PDB entry 9FFN | electron microscopy, 3.10 A resolution | chains D and C of the 6 polymer chains in the assembly

== Chain D ==
Name: Gamma-aminobutyric acid receptor subunit alpha-1
Source organism: Homo sapiens
Reference sequence: P14867 (GBRA1_HUMAN); residues 5-429 here correspond to UniProt positions 32-456 (UniProt number = residue number + 27)
Chain sequence (411 residues; row label = number of the first residue in the row; note: 71 numbers in that range are skipped by the numbering (no residue carries them; nothing is unmodelled there); numbers below 1 keep their minus sign (Met-52 is residue -52)):
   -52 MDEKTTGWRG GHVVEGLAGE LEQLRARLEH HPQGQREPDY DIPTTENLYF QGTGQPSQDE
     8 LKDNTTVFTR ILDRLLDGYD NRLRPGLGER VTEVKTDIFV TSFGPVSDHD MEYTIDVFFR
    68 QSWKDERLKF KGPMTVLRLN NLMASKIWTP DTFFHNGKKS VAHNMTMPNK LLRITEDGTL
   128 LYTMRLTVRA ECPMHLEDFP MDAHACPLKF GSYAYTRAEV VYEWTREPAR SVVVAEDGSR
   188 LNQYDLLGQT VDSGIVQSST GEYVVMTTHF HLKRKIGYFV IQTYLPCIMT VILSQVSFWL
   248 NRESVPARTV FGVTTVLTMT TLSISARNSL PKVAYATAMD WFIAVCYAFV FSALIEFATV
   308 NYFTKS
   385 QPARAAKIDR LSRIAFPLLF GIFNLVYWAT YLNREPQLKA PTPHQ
Unresolved in the structure: -52 to 11, 419-429
Disulfide bonds: Cys139-Cys153
Glycans and other covalent adducts: N-acetylglucosamine (NAG) linked to Asn111
Sequence notes: initiating methionine (-52); expression tag (-51 to 4); linker (313, 385-390)
Residues lining bound ligands: gamma-amino-butanoic acid (ABU): Phe65, Arg67, Leu118, Thr130
UniProt features mapped onto this chain:
  - binding site (4-aminobutanoate): Arg67, Thr130
  - binding site (3alpha-hydroxy-5alpha-pregnan-11,20-dione): Trp246
  - glycosylation (N-linked (GlcNAc...) asparagine): Asn11, Asn111

== Chain C ==
Name: Gamma-aminobutyric acid receptor subunit beta-3
Source organism: Homo sapiens
Reference sequence: P28472 (GBRB3_HUMAN); residues 1-448 here correspond to UniProt positions 26-473 (UniProt number = residue number + 25)
Chain sequence (395 residues; row label = number of the first residue in the row; note: 107 numbers in that range are skipped by the numbering (no residue carries them; nothing is unmodelled there); numbers below 1 keep their minus sign (Met-53 is residue -53)):
   -53 MDEKTTGWRG GHVVEGLAGE LEQLRARLEH HPQGQREPDY DIPTTENLYF QGTGQSVNDP
     7 GNMSFVKETV DKLLKGYDIR LRPDFGGPPV CVGMNIDIAS IDMVSEVNMD YTLTMYFQQY
    67 WRDKRLAYSG IPLNLTLDNR VADQLWVPDT YFLNDKKSFV HGVTVKNRMI RLHPDGTVLY
   127 GLRITTTAAC MMDLRRYPLD EQNCTLEIES YGYTTDDIEF YWRGGDKAVT GVERIELPQF
   187 SIVEHRLVSR NVVFATGAYP RLSLSFRLKR NIGYFILQTY MPSILITILS WVSFWINYDA
   247 SAARVALGIT TVLTMTTINT HLRETLPKIP YVKAIDMYLM GCFVFVFLAL LEYAFVNYIF
   307 FSQPARAA
   422 AIDRWSRIVF PFTFSLFNLV YWLYYVN
Unresolved in the structure: -53 to 7, 448
Disulfide bonds: Cys136-Cys150
Glycans and other covalent adducts: N-acetylglucosamine (NAG) linked to Asn80; glycan linked to Asn149
Sequence notes: initiating methionine (-53); expression tag (-52 to 0); linker (308-314)
UniProt features mapped onto this chain:
  - binding site (benzamidine): Asp95 to Tyr97, Glu155 to Tyr157, Phe200
  - binding site (4-aminobutanoate): Tyr97, Glu155, Tyr157, Thr202
  - binding site (histamine): Tyr97, Ser156, Tyr157, Thr202
  - glycosylation (N-linked (GlcNAc...) asparagine): Asn8, Asn80, Asn149

== Chain D / chain C interface ==
Residue-residue contacts (83; chain D residue first):
  Gly25(D) with Lys13(C)
  Asp27(D) with Lys13(C)
  Asn28(D) with Asp84(C); Arg86(C)
  Arg29(D) with Val16(C); Asp17(C), salt bridge; Leu20(C); Leu83(C); Asp84(C); Val87(C)
  Leu30(D) with Met9(C), hydrophobic; Val12(C), hydrophobic; Lys13(C); Leu83(C), hydrophobic
  Arg31(D) with Met9(C)
  Gly33(D) with Met9(C)
  Leu34(D) with Met9(C); Val12(C), hydrophobic
  Gly35(D) with Leu79(C)
  Arg74(D) with Met9(C), hydrogen bond
  Ser92(D) with Arg86(C), hydrogen bond (backbone-side chain)
  Ile94(D) with Arg86(C)
  Asp98(D) with Val111(C)
  Thr99(D) with Val109(C); Thr110(C), hydrogen bond (backbone-side chain)
  Phe100(D) with Tyr62(C); Val109(C); Asn113(C); Arg129(C)
  Phe101(D) with Arg129(C), hydrogen bond (backbone-side chain)
  His102(D) with Arg129(C), hydrogen bond (backbone-side chain)
  Gly104(D) with Arg129(C)
  Lys105(D) with Phe105(C); His107(C), hydrogen bond (backbone-side chain)
  Lys106(D) with Phe105(C)
  Ser107(D) with Val109(C)
  Met131(D) with Thr110(C)
  Leu133(D) with Val109(C), hydrophobic; Thr110(C)
  Glu138(D) with Ser46(C), hydrogen bond
  Tyr160(D) with Asn113(C); Arg114(C); Met115(C), hydrophobic; Gly127(C); Leu128(C), hydrogen bond (side chain-backbone); Arg129(C), hydrogen bond (side chain-backbone)
  Ala161(D) with Thr82(C); Met115(C), hydrophobic; Arg117(C)
  Tyr162(D) with Thr82(C)
  Glu166(D) with Thr82(C)
  Ser206(D) with Asp43(C), hydrogen bond
  Thr207(D) with Met115(C); Arg117(C), hydrogen bond (backbone-side chain)
  Tyr210(D) with Arg117(C)
  Val252(D) with Ala248(C), hydrophobic
  Thr256(D) with Ala248(C); Ala252(C)
  Val260(D) with Thr256(C)
  Val263(D) with Thr256(C)
  Leu264(D) with Leu259(C), hydrophobic
  Ile271(D) with Thr263(C); His267(C)
  Arg274(D) with Tyr220(C); Gln224(C); Leu268(C); Thr271(C)
  Asn275(D) with Thr271(C), hydrogen bond
  Lys279(D) with Pro184(C); Gln185(C)
  Ala281(D) with Pro184(C); Tyr220(C), hydrophobic
  Ala283(D) with Tyr220(C), hydrophobic
  Asp287(D) with Tyr220(C)
  Phe298(D) with Ile232(C), hydrophobic; Leu235(C), hydrophobic
  Ile302(D) with Leu235(C), hydrophobic
  Phe304(D) with Ala252(C), hydrophobic
  Asn308(D) with Ala246(C); Ala249(C)
  Tyr309(D) with Trp241(C); Asn243(C)
  Lys312(D) with Asp245(C)
Also at the interface, not in a pair above, chain D (63 interface residues in all): Tyr26, Pro32, Phe66, Trp95, Pro97, Val108, Ala109, Thr163, Thr267, Val280, Tyr282, Tyr294, Leu301, Ala305
Also at the interface, not in a pair above, chain C (57 interface residues in all): Asp48, Gln64, Leu125, Thr131, Asn217, Ile242, Ser247, Ile255, Thr260, Leu272, Pro273

== Summary ==
Chain D and chain C form an interface of 63 and 57 residues respectively, with 12 hydrogen bonds and 1 salt
bridge. Polar contacts include Arg29(D)-Asp17(C), Arg74(D)-Met9(C) and Ser92(D)-Arg86(C). Chain D binds
gamma-amino-butanoic acid. Covalently linked N-acetylglucosamine: at Asn111(D). Covalently linked
N-acetylglucosamine: at Asn80(C).
Chain D is Gamma-aminobutyric acid receptor subunit alpha-1 and chain C is Gamma-aminobutyric acid receptor
subunit beta-3, both from Homo sapiens; the structure, Cryo-EM structure of the alpha1beta3 GABA(A) receptor
in complex with GABA and Mb25 in the short-lived ..., was determined by electron microscopy.
